PDB entry 5A9V | X-ray diffraction, 3.31 A resolution | chain A

# Chain A
Protein: GTP-binding protein
Source organism: Escherichia coli
UniProt: B7MHF0 (B7MHF0_ECO45); numbering as in UniProt (aligned over 1-607)
Sequence (607 residues; numbered 1 to 607; the number before each row is that of its first residue):
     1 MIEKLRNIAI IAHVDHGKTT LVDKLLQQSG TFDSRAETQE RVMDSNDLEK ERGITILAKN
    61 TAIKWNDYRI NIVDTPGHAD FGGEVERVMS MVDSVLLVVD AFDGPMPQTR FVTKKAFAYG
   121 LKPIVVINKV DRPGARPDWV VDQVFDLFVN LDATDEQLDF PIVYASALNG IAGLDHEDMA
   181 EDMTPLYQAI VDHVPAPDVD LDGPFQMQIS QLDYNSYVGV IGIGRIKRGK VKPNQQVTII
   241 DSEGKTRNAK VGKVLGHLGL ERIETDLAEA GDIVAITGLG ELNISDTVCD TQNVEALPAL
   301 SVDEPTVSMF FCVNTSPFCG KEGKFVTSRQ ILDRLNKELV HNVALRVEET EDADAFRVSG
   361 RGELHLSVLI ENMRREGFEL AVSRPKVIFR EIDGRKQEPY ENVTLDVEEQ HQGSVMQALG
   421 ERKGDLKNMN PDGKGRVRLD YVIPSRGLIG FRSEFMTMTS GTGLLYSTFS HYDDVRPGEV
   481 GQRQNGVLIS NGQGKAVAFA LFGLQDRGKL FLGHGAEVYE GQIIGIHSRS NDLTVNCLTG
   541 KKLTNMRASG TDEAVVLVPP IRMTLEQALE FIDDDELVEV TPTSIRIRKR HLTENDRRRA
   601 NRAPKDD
Disordered / not traced: 27-49, 63-65, 170-172, 278-280, 540-553, 602-607
Reported in the primary citation:
  - conformationally variable residues (order/disorder transition): R547 to E553

# Summary
From the paper: conformational variability at R547.
Chain A is GTP-binding protein (Escherichia coli); the structure, Structure of apo BipA, was determined by
X-ray diffraction together with 5A9W, 5A9X and 5A9Y from the same study.
